PDB entry 1VAL | X-ray diffraction, 3.00 A resolution | chains C and D of the 4 polymer chains in the assembly

[Chain C (and D)]
Protein: Concanavalin A
Source organism: Canavalia ensiformis
Notes: chain D of this document is another copy of the same molecule, construct and numbering; everything in this record applies to it too
Reference sequence: P02866 (CONA_CANEN); residues 119-237 here correspond to UniProt positions 30-148 (UniProt number = residue number - 89)
Chain sequence (237 residues; each row starts with the number of its first residue):
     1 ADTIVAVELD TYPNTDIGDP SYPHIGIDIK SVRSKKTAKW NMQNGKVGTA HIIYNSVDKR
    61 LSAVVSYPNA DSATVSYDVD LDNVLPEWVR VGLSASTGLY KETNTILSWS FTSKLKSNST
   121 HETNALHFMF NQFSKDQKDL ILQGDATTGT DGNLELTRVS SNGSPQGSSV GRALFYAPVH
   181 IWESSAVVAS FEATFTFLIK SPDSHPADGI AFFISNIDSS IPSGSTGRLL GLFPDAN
Sequence notes: conflict Asp151 (Glu62 in P02866), Glu155 (Arg66 in P02866)
Metal / ion sites: Mn2+: Glu8, Asp10, Asp19, His24; Ca2+: Asp10, Tyr12, Asn14, Asp19
Residues lining bound ligands: 4-nitrophenyl alpha-D-glucopyranoside (PNG): Tyr12, Asn14, Gly98, Leu99, Tyr100, Ala207, Asp208, Gly227, Arg228

[Interface between chain C and chain D]
Contacting residue pairs (52):
  Trp88(C) - Asp136(D)  hydrogen bond (side chain-backbone)
  Trp88(C) - Gln137(D)
  Trp88(C) - Lys138(D)
  Trp88(C) - Asp139(D)
  Arg90(C) - Tyr176(D)
  Glu122(C) - Asn131(D)
  Glu122(C) - Gln132(D)
  Thr123(C) - Met129(D)
  Thr123(C) - Asn131(D)  hydrogen bond (backbone-side chain)
  Asn124(C) - Met129(D)
  Asn124(C) - Phe130(D)
  Asn124(C) - Asn131(D)  hydrogen bond (side chain-backbone)
  Asn124(C) - Gln132(D)  hydrogen bond (side chain-backbone)
  Ala125(C) - Phe128(D)
  Ala125(C) - Met129(D)  hydrogen bond (backbone-backbone)
  Leu126(C) - His127(D)
  Leu126(C) - Phe128(D)  hydrophobic
  Leu126(C) - Phe175(D)  hydrophobic
  His127(C) - Leu126(D)
  His127(C) - His127(D)  hydrogen bond (backbone-backbone)
  Phe128(C) - Ala125(D)
  Met129(C) - Thr123(D)
  Met129(C) - Asn124(D)
  Met129(C) - Ala125(D)  hydrogen bond (backbone-backbone)
  Phe130(C) - Asn124(D)
  Asn131(C) - His121(D)
  Asn131(C) - Glu122(D)
  Asn131(C) - Thr123(D)  hydrogen bond (side chain-backbone)
  Asn131(C) - Asn124(D)  hydrogen bond (backbone-side chain)
  Gln132(C) - Ser117(D)  hydrogen bond
  Gln132(C) - Asn124(D)
  Gln132(C) - Glu183(D)
  Asp136(C) - Trp88(D)
  Gln137(C) - Trp88(D)
  Lys138(C) - Trp88(D)
  Lys138(C) - Pro178(D)
  Asp139(C) - Trp88(D)
  Asp139(C) - Pro178(D)
  Phe175(C) - Leu126(D)  hydrophobic
  Phe175(C) - Ala177(D)  hydrophobic
  Tyr176(C) - Arg90(D)
  Tyr176(C) - Tyr176(D)
  Tyr176(C) - Ala177(D)  hydrophobic
  Tyr176(C) - Pro178(D)
  Ala177(C) - Phe175(D)  hydrophobic
  Ala177(C) - Tyr176(D)  hydrophobic
  Ala177(C) - Ala177(D)  hydrophobic
  Pro178(C) - Lys138(D)
  Pro178(C) - Asp139(D)
  Pro178(C) - Tyr176(D)
  His180(C) - Ser134(D)
  Ile217(C) - Lys138(D)
Other interface residues (no listed pair), chain C (25 interface residues in all): His121, Ser134
Other interface residues (no listed pair), chain D (29 interface residues in all): Ser119, His180, Ser185, Ile217

[In short]
The interface between chain C and chain D involves 25 residues on one side and 29 on the other; the contacts
include 10 hydrogen bonds. Polar pairs include Trp88(C)-Asp136(D), Thr123(C)-Asn131(D) and
Asn124(C)-Asn131(D). Ligands of chain C: 4-nitrophenyl alpha-D-glucopyranoside. Glu8(C), Asp10(C), Asp19(C)
and His24(C) coordinate Mn2+.
Chain C and chain D are both Concanavalin A (Canavalia ensiformis); the structure, Concanavalin A complex with
4'-nitrophenyl-alpha-D-glucopyranoside, was determined by X-ray diffraction, deposited together with 1VAM.
